7U0G - chains G and I of the 15 polymer chains in the assembly; structure by electron microscopy, 2.60 A resolution.

[Chain G]
Protein: Histone H2A type 2-C
Organism: Homo sapiens
Reference sequence: Q16777 (H2A2C_HUMAN); numbering as in UniProt (aligned over 1-129)
Sequence (129 residues; each row starts with the number of its first residue):
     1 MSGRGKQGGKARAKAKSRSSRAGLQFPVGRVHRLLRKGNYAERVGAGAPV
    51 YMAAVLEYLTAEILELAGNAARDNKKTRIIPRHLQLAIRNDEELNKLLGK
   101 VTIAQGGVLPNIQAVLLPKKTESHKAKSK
Not modelled in the structure: 1-11, 121-129
Swiss-Prot annotation at these positions:
  - modified residue: Ser-2 (N-acetylserine), Arg-4 (Citrulline), Lys-6 (N6-(2-hydroxyisobutyryl)lysine), Lys-10 (N6-(2-hydroxyisobutyryl)lysine), Lys-14 (N6-(beta-hydroxybutyryl)lysine), Lys-37 (N6-(2-hydroxyisobutyryl)lysine), Lys-75 (N6-(2-hydroxyisobutyryl)lysine), Lys-76 (N6-(2-hydroxyisobutyryl)lysine), Lys-96 (N6-(2-hydroxyisobutyryl)lysine), Lys-100 (N6-glutaryllysine), Gln-105 (N5-methylglutamine), Lys-119 (N6-(2-hydroxyisobutyryl)lysine), Lys-120 (N6-crotonyllysine), Thr-121 (Phosphothreonine), Ser-123 (Phosphoserine), Lys-125 (N6-crotonyllysine)
  - cross-link (Glycyl lysine isopeptide (Lys-Gly)): Lys-14 (interchain with G-Cter in ubiquitin), Lys-16 (interchain with G-Cter in ubiquitin), Lys-120 (interchain with G-Cter in ubiquitin)

[Chain I]
Molecule: 162-nt DNA strand
Sequence (162 nucleotides; row label = number of the first residue in the row):
     1 AGTGGTATTAACATATCCTCAGTGGTGAGTATTAACATGGAACTTACTCC
    51 AACAATACAGATGCTGAATAAATGTAGTCTAAGTGAAGGAAGAAGGAAAG
   101 GTGGGAGCTGCCATCACTCAGAATTGTCCAGCAGGGATTGTGCAAGCTTG
   151 TGAATAAAGACA
Not modelled in the structure: 1-26, 160-162

[Interface between chain G and chain I]
Residue-residue contacts (18; chain G residue first):
  Arg-12(G) with DT127(I), hydrogen bond to the base; DC128(I), hydrogen bond to the sugar; DC129(I), sugar contact
  Lys-14(G) with DA130(I), phosphate contact
  Arg-30(G) with DC132(I), phosphate contact; DA133(I), salt bridge to the phosphate
  Arg-43(G) with DG121(I), base contact; DA122(I), sugar contact; DA123(I), phosphate contact
  Val-44(G) with DA122(I), sugar contact; DA123(I), hydrogen bond to the phosphate
  Gly-45(G) with DA122(I), phosphate contact
  Ala-46(G) with DA122(I), phosphate contact
  Lys-76(G) with DG142(I), phosphate contact
  Thr-77(G) with DT141(I), hydrogen bond to the phosphate; DG142(I), hydrogen bond to the phosphate
  Arg-78(G) with DT141(I), hydrogen bond to the sugar; DG142(I), hydrogen bond to the phosphate
Interface residues without a listed pair, chain G (14 interface residues in all): His-32, Arg-36, Glu-42, Pro-118
Interface residues without a listed pair, chain I (13 interface residues in all): DC143, DA153

[In short]
Chain G and chain I form an interface of 14 and 13 residues respectively; the contacts include 7 hydrogen
bonds and 1 salt bridge. Polar pairs include Arg-12(G)/DT127(I), Arg-12(G)/DC128(I) and Arg-78(G)/DT141(I).
Here chain G is Histone H2A type 2-C (Homo sapiens) and chain I is a 162-nt DNA strand. Entry 7U0G (structure
of LIN28b nucleosome bound 3 OCT4) was determined by electron microscopy together with 7U0I, 7U0J, 8DK5, 8SPS
and 8SPU from the same study.
